Entry 6R25 (electron microscopy, 4.61 A resolution (low resolution: residue-level contacts below are approximate; hydrogen-bond / salt-bridge calls are withheld)); this record covers chains D and I of the 13 polymer chains in the assembly.

== Chain D ==
Protein: H2B
Organism: Xenopus laevis
Chain sequence (126 residues; row label = number of the first residue in the row; numbers below 1 keep their minus sign (Met-3 is residue -3)):
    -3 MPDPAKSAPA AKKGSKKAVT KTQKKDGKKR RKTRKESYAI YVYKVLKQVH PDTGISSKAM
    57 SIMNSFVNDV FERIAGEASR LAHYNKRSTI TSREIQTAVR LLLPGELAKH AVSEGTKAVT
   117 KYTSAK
Disordered / not traced: -3 to 24, 122

== Chain I ==
Molecule: 147-nt DNA strand
Sequence (147 nucleotides; numbered -73 to 73; the number before each row is that of its first residue; numbers below 1 keep their minus sign (DA-73 is residue -73)):
   -73 ATCGGATGTA TATATCTGAC ACGTGCCTGG AGACTAGGGA GTAATCCCCT TGGCGGTTAA
   -13 AACGCGGGGG ACAGCGCGTA CGTGCGTTTA AGCGGTGCTA GAGCTGTCTA CGACCAATTG
    47 AGCGGCCTCG GCACCGGGAT TCTCGAT

== Interface between chain D and chain I ==
Pairs across the interface - 14 pairs, chain D then chain I:
  Thr29(D) with DC30(I)
  Tyr39(D) with DA-53(I); DC-52(I)
  Gly50(D) with DA-53(I)
  Ile51(D) with DC-54(I); DA-53(I)
  Ser52(D) with DC-54(I)
  Ser53(D) with DC-54(I)
  Lys82(D) with DA-34(I)
  Arg83(D) with DA-34(I); DG-33(I)
  Ser84(D) with DA-34(I)
  Thr85(D) with DG-35(I); DA-34(I)
Also at the interface, not in a pair above, chain D (11 interface residues in all): Arg26
Also at the interface, not in a pair above, chain I (8 interface residues in all): DT31

== Overview ==
The interface between chain D and chain I involves 11 residues on one side and 8 on the other.
Chain D is H2B (Xenopus laevis) and chain I is a 147-nt DNA strand; the structure, Structure of
LSD2/NPAC-linker/nucleosome core particle complex: Class 3, was determined by electron microscopy, deposited
together with 6R1T and 6R1U.
